Entry 6L9Z (X-ray diffraction, 2.50 A resolution); this record covers chains A and I of the 19 polymer chains in the assembly.

[Chain A]
Protein: Histone H3.1
From: Homo sapiens
Reference sequence: P68431 (H31_HUMAN); residues 0-135 here correspond to UniProt positions 1-136 (UniProt number = residue number + 1)
Sequence (136 residues; each row starts with the number of its first residue; numbering starts at 0):
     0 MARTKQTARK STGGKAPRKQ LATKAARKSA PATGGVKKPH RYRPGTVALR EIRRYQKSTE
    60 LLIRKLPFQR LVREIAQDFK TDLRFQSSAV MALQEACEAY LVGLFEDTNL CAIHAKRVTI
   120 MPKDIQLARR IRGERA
Disordered / not traced: 0-37
Swiss-Prot annotation at these positions:
  - modified residue: Arg2 (Asymmetric dimethylarginine), Thr3 (Phosphothreonine), Lys4 (Allysine), Gln5 (5-glutamyl dopamine), Thr6 (Phosphothreonine), Arg8 (Citrulline), Lys9 (N6,N6,N6-trimethyllysine), Ser10 (ADP-ribosylserine), Thr11 (Phosphothreonine), Lys14 (N6-(2-hydroxyisobutyryl)lysine), Arg17 (Asymmetric dimethylarginine), Lys18 (N6-(2-hydroxyisobutyryl)lysine), Lys23 (N6-(2-hydroxyisobutyryl)lysine), Arg26 (Citrulline), Lys27 (N6,N6,N6-trimethyllysine), Ser28 (ADP-ribosylserine), Lys36 (N6,N6,N6-trimethyllysine), Lys37 (N6-methyllysine), Tyr41 (Phosphotyrosine), Lys56 (N6,N6,N6-trimethyllysine) and 8 more in UniProt
  - lipidation: Lys18 (N6-decanoyllysine)

[Chain I]
Molecule: 338-nt DNA strand
From: other sequences
Sequence (338 nucleotides; numbered 1 to 338; the number before each row is that of its first residue):
     1 ATCGCGGAAA AAAAACGCAT CCCGGTGCCG AGGCCGCTCA ATTGGTCGTA GACAGCTCTA
    61 GCACCGCTTA AACGCACGTA CGCGCTGTCT ACCGCGTTTT AACCGCCACT AGAAGCGCTT
   121 ACTAGTCTCC AGGCACGTGT GAGACCGGCA CATGAAAAAA AAAAGCAGGA GCGCAAAAAA
   181 AAAACGCATC CCGGTGCCGA GGCCGCTCAA TTGGTCGTAG ACAGCTCTAG CACCGCTTAA
   241 ACGCACGTAC GCGCTGTCTA CCGCGTTTTA ACCGCCACTA GAAGCGCTTA CTAGTCTCCA
   301 GGCACGTGTG AGACCGGCAC ATGAAAAAAA ACCGCGAT
Ion coordination: Ca2+ site 1: DG33 (shared with 1 residue of chain J); K+ site 1 near DT59 (its only coordinating residue here); Ca2+ site 2 near DC65 (its only coordinating residue here); Ca2+ site 3 near DC103 (its only coordinating residue here); Ca2+ site 4 near DG133 (its only coordinating residue here); K+ site 2: DT228, DA229; Ca2+ site 5 near DG302 (its only coordinating residue here)

[How chain A and chain I interact]
Contacting residue pairs - 27 pairs, chain A then chain I:
  Pro38(A) - DA156(I)  phosphate contact
  Arg40(A) - DA155(I)  sugar contact
  Arg40(A) - DA156(I)  hydrogen bond to the phosphate
  Tyr41(A) - DG154(I)  phosphate contact
  Tyr41(A) - DA155(I)  sugar contact
  Arg42(A) - DA80(I)  salt bridge to the phosphate
  Arg42(A) - DA155(I)  salt bridge to the phosphate
  Pro43(A) - DT79(I)  phosphate contact
  Pro43(A) - DA80(I)  sugar contact
  Thr45(A) - DG154(I)  phosphate contact
  Thr45(A) - DA155(I)  hydrogen bond to the phosphate
  Arg63(A) - DA71(I)  phosphate contact
  Arg63(A) - DA72(I)  salt bridge to the phosphate
  Arg72(A) - DC62(I)  salt bridge to the phosphate
  Arg83(A) - DG61(I)  phosphate contact
  Arg83(A) - DC62(I)  phosphate contact
  Phe84(A) - DG61(I)  sugar contact
  Phe84(A) - DC62(I)  hydrogen bond to the phosphate
  Gln85(A) - DG61(I)  phosphate contact
  Ser86(A) - DG61(I)  hydrogen bond to the phosphate
  Arg116(A) - DG82(I)  phosphate contact
  Arg116(A) - DC83(I)  phosphate contact
  Val117(A) - DG82(I)  hydrogen bond to the phosphate
  Thr118(A) - DC81(I)  phosphate contact
  Thr118(A) - DG82(I)  hydrogen bond to the phosphate
  Met120(A) - DG82(I)  phosphate contact
  Met120(A) - DC83(I)  phosphate contact
Interface residues without a listed pair, chain A (19 interface residues in all): His39, Leu82, Lys115
Interface residues without a listed pair, chain I (13 interface residues in all): DC77

[In short]
19 residues of chain A and 13 residues of chain I are in contact, with 6 hydrogen bonds and 4 salt bridges.
Among the polar pairs are Arg40(A)-DA156(I), Thr45(A)-DA155(I) and Phe84(A)-DC62(I). The K+ site 2 is built by
DT228(I) and DA229(I).
Chain A is Histone H3.1 (Homo sapiens) and chain I is a 338-nt DNA strand (other sequences); the structure,
338 bp di-nucleosome assembled with linker histone H1.X, was determined by X-ray diffraction, deposited
together with 7COW, 6LER, 6LA2 and 6LAB.
